7KTQ - chains G and I of the 10 polymer chains in the assembly; structure by electron microscopy, 3.30 A resolution.

[Chain G]
Molecule: Histone H2A
Source organism: Xenopus laevis
Reference sequence: Q6AZJ8 (Q6AZJ8_XENLA); residues 13-117 here correspond to UniProt positions 14-118 (UniProt number = residue number + 1)
Sequence (105 residues; row label = number of the first residue in the row):
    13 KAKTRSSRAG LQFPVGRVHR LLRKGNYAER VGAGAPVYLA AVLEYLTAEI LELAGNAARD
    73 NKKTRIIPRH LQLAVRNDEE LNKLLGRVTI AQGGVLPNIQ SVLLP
Unresolved in the structure: 13

[Chain I]
Molecule: 601 DNA
Source organism: Homo sapiens
Sequence (167 nucleotides; numbered 1 to 167; the number before each row is that of its first residue):
     1 TACCCGGGAT ATCGAGAATC CCGGTGCCGA GGCCGCTCAA TTGGTCGTAG ACAGCTCTAG
    61 CACCGCTTAA ACGCACGTAC GCGCTGTCCC CCGCGTTTTA ACCGCCAAGG GGATTACTCC
   121 CTAGTCTCCA GGCACGTGTC AGATATATAC ATCCGATATC CCGGGTA
Unresolved in the structure: 165-167

[Interface between chain G and chain I]
Pairs across the interface (14; chain G residue first):
  Arg29(G) with DG132(I), hydrogen bond to the phosphate; DC133(I), salt bridge to the phosphate
  Arg42(G) with DC121(I), base contact; DT122(I), hydrogen bond to the sugar; DA123(I), phosphate contact
  Val43(G) with DT122(I), sugar contact; DA123(I), hydrogen bond to the phosphate
  Gly44(G) with DT122(I), phosphate contact
  Ala45(G) with DT122(I), phosphate contact
  Lys75(G) with DA143(I), salt bridge to the phosphate
  Thr76(G) with DA141(I), phosphate contact; DG142(I), phosphate contact
  Arg77(G) with DA141(I), sugar contact; DG142(I), hydrogen bond to the phosphate
Also at the interface, not in a pair above, chain G (11 interface residues in all): Ala14, Arg35, Glu41
Also at the interface, not in a pair above, chain I (10 interface residues in all): DG124, DA130

[Overview]
Chain G and chain I form an interface of 11 and 10 residues respectively; the contacts include 4 hydrogen
bonds and 2 salt bridges. Polar contacts include Arg42(G)-DT122(I), Arg29(G)-DG132(I) and Val43(G)-DA123(I).
Chain G is Histone H2A (Xenopus laevis) and chain I is 601 DNA (Homo sapiens); the structure, Nucleosome from
a dimeric PRC2 bound to a nucleosome, was determined by electron microscopy together with 7KSO, 7KSR and 7KTP
from the same study.
